Entry 7O24 (electron microscopy, 4.80 A resolution (low resolution: residue-level contacts below are approximate; hydrogen-bond / salt-bridge calls are withheld)); this record covers chains A and F of the 5 polymer chains in the assembly.

Chain A:
Name: Pr125Pol
From: White-tufted-ear marmoset simian foamy virus
Notes: EC 2.7.7.49, 2.7.7.7, 3.1.26.4
UniProt: D5JWV1 (D5JWV1_9RETR); residue numbers follow UniProt; this construct covers 1-752
Amino-acid sequence (752 residues; row label = number of the first residue in the row):
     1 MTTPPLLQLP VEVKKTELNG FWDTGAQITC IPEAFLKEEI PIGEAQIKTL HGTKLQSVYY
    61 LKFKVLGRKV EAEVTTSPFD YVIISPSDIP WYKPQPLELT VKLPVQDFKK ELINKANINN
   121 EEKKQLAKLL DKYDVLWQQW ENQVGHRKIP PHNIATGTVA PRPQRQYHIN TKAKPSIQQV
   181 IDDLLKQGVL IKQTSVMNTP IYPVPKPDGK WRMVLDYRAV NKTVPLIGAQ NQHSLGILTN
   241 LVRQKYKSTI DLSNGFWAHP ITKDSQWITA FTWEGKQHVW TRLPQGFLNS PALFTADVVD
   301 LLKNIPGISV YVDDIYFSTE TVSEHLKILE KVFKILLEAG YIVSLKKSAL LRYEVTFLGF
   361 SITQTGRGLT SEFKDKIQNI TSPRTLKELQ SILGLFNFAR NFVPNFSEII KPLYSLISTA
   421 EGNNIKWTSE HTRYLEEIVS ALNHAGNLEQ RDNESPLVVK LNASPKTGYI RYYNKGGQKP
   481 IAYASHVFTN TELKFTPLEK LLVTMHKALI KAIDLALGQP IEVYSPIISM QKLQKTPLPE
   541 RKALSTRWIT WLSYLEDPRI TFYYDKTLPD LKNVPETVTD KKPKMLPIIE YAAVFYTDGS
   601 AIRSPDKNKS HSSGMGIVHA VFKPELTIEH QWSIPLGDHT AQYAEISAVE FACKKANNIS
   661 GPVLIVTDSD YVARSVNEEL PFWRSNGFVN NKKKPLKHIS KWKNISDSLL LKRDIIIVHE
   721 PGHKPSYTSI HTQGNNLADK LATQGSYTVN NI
Unresolved in the structure: 1-95, 572-752
Differences from the reference sequence: variant Leu586 (Unk in D5JWV1)

Chain F:
Molecule: 22-nt DNA strand
Sequence (22 nucleotides; each row starts with the number of its first residue):
     1 TGGAATCAGG TGTCGCACTC TG

Chain A / chain F interface:
Contacting residue pairs (12; chain A residue first):
  Tyr311(A) - DT21(F)
  Asp313(A) - DG22(F)
  Leu358(A) - DT21(F)
  Gln390(A) - DC18(F)
  Ser391(A) - DC18(F)
  Ser391(A) - DT19(F)
  Gly394(A) - DT19(F)
  Leu395(A) - DT19(F)
  Leu395(A) - DC20(F)
  Phe398(A) - DC20(F)
  Thr491(A) - DG10(F)
  Arg547(A) - DT11(F)
Also at the interface, not in a pair above, chain A (14 interface residues in all): Gly359, Lys387, Leu544, Thr546

Overview:
14 residues of chain A face 7 of chain F across their interface.
Here chain A is Pr125Pol (White-tufted-ear marmoset simian foamy virus) and chain F is a 22-nt DNA strand.
Entry 7O24 (Structure of the foamy viral protease-reverse transcriptase in complex with dsDNA) was determined
by electron microscopy, deposited together with 7O0G and 7O0H.
